PDB entry 8OPL | electron microscopy, 2.41 A resolution | chains Ah and Bm of the 54 polymer chains in the assembly

Chain Ah (and Bm):
Protein: Genome polyprotein (Fragment)
Source organism: Potato virus Y strain NTN
Notes: chain Bm of this document is another copy of the same molecule, construct and numbering; everything in this record applies to it too
UniProtKB: I7DGZ0 (I7DGZ0_9POTV); residue numbers follow UniProt; this construct covers 1-267
Amino-acid sequence (267 residues; row label = number of the first residue in the row):
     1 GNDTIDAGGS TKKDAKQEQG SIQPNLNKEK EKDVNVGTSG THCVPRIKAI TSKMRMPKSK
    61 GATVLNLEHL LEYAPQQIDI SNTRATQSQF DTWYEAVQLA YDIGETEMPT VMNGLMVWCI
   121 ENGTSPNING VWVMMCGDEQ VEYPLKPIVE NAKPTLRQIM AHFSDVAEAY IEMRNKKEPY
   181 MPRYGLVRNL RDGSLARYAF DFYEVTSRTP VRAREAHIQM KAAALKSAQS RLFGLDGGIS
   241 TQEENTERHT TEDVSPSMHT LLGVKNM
Not modelled in the structure: 1-43
Sequence notes: engineered mutation Cys-43 (Thr in I7DGZ0), Cys-136 (Asp in I7DGZ0)
From the paper describing this entry:
  - binding site for the 5-nt RNA strand: Ser-125 to Gly-130
  - mutagenesis - T43C/D136C: unchanged stability

How chain Ah and chain Bm interact:
Residue-residue contacts (105):
  Ala-49(Ah) / Met-173(Bm)  hydrophobic
  Ile-50(Ah) / Ala-169(Bm)  hydrophobic
  Ile-50(Ah) / Tyr-170(Bm)  hydrophobic
  Met-54(Ah) / Ala-169(Bm)  hydrophobic
  Arg-55(Ah) / Gln-76(Bm)  hydrogen bond
  Arg-55(Ah) / Ile-78(Bm)
  Arg-55(Ah) / Asp-79(Bm)  salt bridge
  Arg-55(Ah) / Val-166(Bm)
  Met-56(Ah) / Val-166(Bm)  hydrophobic
  Pro-57(Ah) / Phe-90(Bm)  hydrophobic
  Pro-57(Ah) / His-162(Bm)
  Pro-57(Ah) / Phe-163(Bm)  hydrophobic
  Pro-57(Ah) / Val-166(Bm)
  Lys-58(Ah) / Gln-87(Bm)  hydrogen bond (backbone-side chain)
  Lys-58(Ah) / Phe-90(Bm)
  Lys-58(Ah) / Asp-91(Bm)
  Ser-59(Ah) / Gln-87(Bm)
  Ser-59(Ah) / Asp-91(Bm)
  Ser-59(Ah) / Tyr-94(Bm)
  Lys-60(Ah) / Asp-91(Bm)  salt bridge
  Lys-60(Ah) / Glu-95(Bm)
  Val-64(Ah) / Tyr-94(Bm)  hydrophobic
  Val-64(Ah) / Pro-109(Bm)
  Val-64(Ah) / Met-112(Bm)
  Leu-65(Ah) / Pro-109(Bm)
  Leu-65(Ah) / Met-112(Bm)  hydrophobic
  Leu-65(Ah) / Asn-113(Bm)
  Leu-65(Ah) / Phe-163(Bm)  hydrophobic
  Leu-65(Ah) / Val-166(Bm)  hydrophobic
  Asn-66(Ah) / Pro-109(Bm)
  Asn-66(Ah) / Thr-110(Bm)
  Asn-66(Ah) / Asn-113(Bm)  hydrogen bond (backbone-side chain)
  His-69(Ah) / Thr-110(Bm)
  His-69(Ah) / Asn-113(Bm)  hydrogen bond
  His-69(Ah) / Met-134(Bm)
  Leu-70(Ah) / Asn-113(Bm)
  Leu-70(Ah) / Met-116(Bm)  hydrophobic
  Leu-70(Ah) / Val-166(Bm)  hydrophobic
  Leu-70(Ah) / Tyr-170(Bm)  hydrophobic
  Tyr-73(Ah) / Gly-114(Bm)
  Tyr-73(Ah) / Val-117(Bm)  hydrophobic
  Tyr-73(Ah) / Met-134(Bm)
  Tyr-73(Ah) / Met-135(Bm)  hydrogen bond (side chain-backbone)
  Tyr-73(Ah) / Tyr-170(Bm)  hydrogen bond (backbone-side chain)
  Ala-74(Ah) / Arg-174(Bm)
  Pro-75(Ah) / Met-135(Bm)  hydrophobic
  Pro-75(Ah) / Tyr-170(Bm)
  Pro-75(Ah) / Arg-174(Bm)  hydrogen bond (backbone-side chain)
  Gln-77(Ah) / Glu-121(Bm)  hydrogen bond
  Gln-77(Ah) / Tyr-180(Bm)
  Gln-77(Ah) / Met-181(Bm)  hydrogen bond (side chain-backbone)
  Gln-77(Ah) / Pro-182(Bm)
  Asp-79(Ah) / Val-133(Bm)
  Asp-79(Ah) / Met-135(Bm)
  Asp-79(Ah) / Gln-140(Bm)  hydrogen bond (backbone-side chain)
  Ile-80(Ah) / Val-117(Bm)  hydrophobic
  Ile-80(Ah) / Trp-118(Bm)  hydrogen bond (backbone-side chain)
  Ile-80(Ah) / Glu-121(Bm)
  Ile-80(Ah) / Asn-122(Bm)  hydrogen bond (backbone-side chain)
  Ile-80(Ah) / Val-133(Bm)  hydrophobic
  Ile-80(Ah) / Met-135(Bm)  hydrophobic
  Ser-81(Ah) / Asn-122(Bm)
  Ser-81(Ah) / Arg-183(Bm)
  Asn-82(Ah) / Asn-122(Bm)  hydrogen bond (backbone-side chain)
  Asn-82(Ah) / Arg-183(Bm)  hydrogen bond
  Thr-83(Ah) / Arg-183(Bm)
  Thr-86(Ah) / Gln-140(Bm)
  Thr-86(Ah) / Glu-142(Bm)  hydrogen bond
  Gln-87(Ah) / Gln-140(Bm)  hydrogen bond (backbone-side chain)
  Ser-88(Ah) / Glu-142(Bm)
  Val-205(Ah) / Leu-186(Bm)
  Thr-206(Ah) / Leu-186(Bm)
  Ser-207(Ah) / Pro-179(Bm)
  Ser-207(Ah) / Tyr-180(Bm)
  Ser-207(Ah) / Met-181(Bm)  hydrogen bond (side chain-backbone)
  Ser-207(Ah) / Leu-186(Bm)
  Arg-208(Ah) / Pro-179(Bm)
  Val-211(Ah) / Arg-191(Bm)
  Arg-214(Ah) / Leu-186(Bm)
  Arg-214(Ah) / Asn-189(Bm)  hydrogen bond
  Arg-214(Ah) / Leu-190(Bm)  hydrogen bond (side chain-backbone)
  Glu-215(Ah) / Asn-189(Bm)  hydrogen bond
  Glu-215(Ah) / Arg-191(Bm)  salt bridge
  Ile-218(Ah) / Asn-189(Bm)
  Glu-247(Ah) / His-249(Bm)  salt bridge
  Glu-247(Ah) / Pro-256(Bm)
  Arg-248(Ah) / Thr-251(Bm)
  Ser-257(Ah) / Ser-255(Bm)
  Met-258(Ah) / Val-254(Bm)
  Met-258(Ah) / Ser-255(Bm)
  Met-258(Ah) / Leu-261(Bm)  hydrophobic
  His-259(Ah) / Asp-253(Bm)
  His-259(Ah) / Val-254(Bm)  hydrogen bond (backbone-backbone)
  Thr-260(Ah) / Val-254(Bm)
  Leu-261(Ah) / Leu-261(Bm)  hydrophobic
  Leu-262(Ah) / Val-254(Bm)
  Gly-263(Ah) / Leu-261(Bm)
  Gly-263(Ah) / Leu-262(Bm)
  Val-264(Ah) / Leu-261(Bm)
  Val-264(Ah) / Val-264(Bm)
  Lys-265(Ah) / Val-264(Bm)  hydrogen bond (backbone-backbone)
  Lys-265(Ah) / Lys-265(Bm)
  Lys-265(Ah) / Asn-266(Bm)  hydrogen bond (backbone-backbone)
  Asn-266(Ah) / Asn-266(Bm)  hydrogen bond
  Asn-266(Ah) / Met-267(Bm)  hydrogen bond (backbone-backbone)
Interface residues without a listed pair, chain Ah (48 interface residues in all): Leu-71, Met-267
Interface residues without a listed pair, chain Bm (56 interface residues in all): Arg-84, Asp-165, Glu-178, Glu-252, Thr-260

In short:
48 residues of chain Ah and 56 residues of chain Bm are in contact; the contacts include 25 hydrogen bonds and
4 salt bridges. Among the polar pairs are Arg-55(Ah)/Asp-79(Bm), Lys-60(Ah)/Asp-91(Bm) and
Glu-215(Ah)/Arg-191(Bm). From the paper: a binding site for the 5-nt RNA strand at Ser-125(Ah); T43C/D136C of
chain Ah leave stability unchanged.
Chain Ah and chain Bm are both Genome polyprotein (Fragment) (Potato virus Y strain NTN); the structure,
Virus-like Particle based on PVY coat protein with T43C and D136C mutation with helical architecture
encapsidating ..., was determined by electron microscopy (same publication as 8OPC and 8OPE).
